PDB entry 6KGT | X-ray diffraction, 2.31 A resolution | chain A

[Chain A]
Name: Penicillin-binding protein PbpB
Organism: Mycobacterium tuberculosis (strain ATCC 25618 / H37Rv)
Reference sequence: L0T911 (PBPB_MYCTU); numbering as in UniProt; present here: 123-605, 607-679
Chain sequence (562 residues; row label = number of the first residue in the row; note: 1 number in that range is skipped by the numbering (no residue carries it; nothing is unmodelled there)):
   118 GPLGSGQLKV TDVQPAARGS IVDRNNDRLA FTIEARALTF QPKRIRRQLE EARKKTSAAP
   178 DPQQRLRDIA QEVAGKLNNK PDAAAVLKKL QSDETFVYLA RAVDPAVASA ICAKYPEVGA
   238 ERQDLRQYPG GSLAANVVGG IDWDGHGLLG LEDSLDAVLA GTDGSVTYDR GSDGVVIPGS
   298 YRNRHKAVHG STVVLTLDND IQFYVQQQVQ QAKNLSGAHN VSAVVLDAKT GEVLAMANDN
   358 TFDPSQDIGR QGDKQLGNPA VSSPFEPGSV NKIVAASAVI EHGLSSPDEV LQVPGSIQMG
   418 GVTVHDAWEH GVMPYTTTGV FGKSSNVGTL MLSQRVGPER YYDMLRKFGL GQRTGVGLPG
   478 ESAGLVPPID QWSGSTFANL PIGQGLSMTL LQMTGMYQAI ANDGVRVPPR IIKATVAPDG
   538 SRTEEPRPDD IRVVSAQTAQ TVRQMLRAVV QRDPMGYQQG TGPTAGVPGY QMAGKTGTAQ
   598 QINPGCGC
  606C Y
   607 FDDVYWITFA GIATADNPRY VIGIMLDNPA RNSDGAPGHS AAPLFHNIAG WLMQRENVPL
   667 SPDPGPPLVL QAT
Disordered / not traced: 118-128, 155-236, 284-300, 667-670
Cystine bridges: Cys603-Cys605
Glycans and other covalent adducts: FAROPENEM, unbound, hydrolyzed form (SFR) linked to Ser386
Sequence notes: expression tag (118-122)
Ion coordination: Co2+ site 1: His263, His302; Co2+ site 2 near His645 (its only coordinating residue here); Co2+ site 3 near His652 (its only coordinating residue here)
Small-molecule neighbours: FAROPENEM, unbound, hydrolyzed form (SFR; (2R)-2-[(1S,2R)-1-carboxy-2-hydroxypropyl]-5-[(2R)-oxolan-2-yl]-2,3-dihydro-1,3-thiazole-4-carboxylic acid): Gly385, Lys389, Ala424, Ser441, Asn443, Ile499, Thr578, Lys592, Thr593, Gly594, Thr595
Curated features (UniProtKB/Swiss-Prot):
  - active site: Ser386 (Acyl-ester intermediate)
  - mutagenesis: His427 to Val429 (Decreased interaction with Wag31. Loss of interaction, reduced protection from Rip1 proteolysis; when associated with 488-Q--S-490 deletion), Gln488 to Ser490 (Decreased interaction with Wag31. Loss of interaction, reduced protection from Rip1 proteolysis; when associated with 427-H--V-429 deletion)
What the authors report for this chain:
  - binding site for FAROPENEM, unbound, hydrolyzed form: Thr593
  - catalytic residues: Lys389 (proposed by the authors, not directly observed)

[Overview]
FAROPENEM, unbound, hydrolyzed form is covalently linked to Ser386. The Co2+ site 1 is built by His263 and
His302. Curated annotation (UniProt) lists active-site residue Ser386 and 6 mutagenesis sites. From the paper:
the catalytic residue Lys389; a binding site for FAROPENEM, unbound, hydrolyzed form at Thr593.
Chain A is Penicillin-binding protein PbpB (Mycobacterium tuberculosis (strain ATCC 25618 / H37Rv)); the
structure, Crystal structure of Penicillin binding protein 3 (PBP3) from Mycobacterium tuerculosis, complexed
with faropenem, was determined by X-ray diffraction together with 6KGH, 6KGS, 6KGU, 6KGV and 6KGW from the
same study.
